PDB entry 6KE9 | X-ray diffraction, 2.22 A resolution | chains H and J of the 10 polymer chains in the assembly

# Chain H
Molecule: Histone H2B type 1-K
Source organism: Homo sapiens
UniProt: O60814 (H2B1K_HUMAN); residues 28-122 here correspond to UniProt positions 32-126 (UniProt number = residue number + 4)
Sequence (95 residues; each row starts with the number of its first residue):
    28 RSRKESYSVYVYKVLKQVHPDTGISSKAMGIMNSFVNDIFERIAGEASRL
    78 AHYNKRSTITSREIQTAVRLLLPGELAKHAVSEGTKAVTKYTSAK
Disordered / not traced: 122
UniProt features mapped onto this chain:
  - modified residue: Lys31 (N6-(2-hydroxyisobutyryl)lysine), Glu32 (PolyADP-ribosyl glutamic acid), Ser33 (Phosphoserine), Lys40 (N6-(2-hydroxyisobutyryl)lysine), Lys43 (N6-(2-hydroxyisobutyryl)lysine), Lys54 (N6,N6-dimethyllysine), Arg76 (Dimethylated arginine), Lys82 (N6,N6,N6-trimethyllysine), Arg83 (Omega-N-methylarginine), Arg89 (Omega-N-methylarginine), Lys105 (N6-(2-hydroxyisobutyryl)lysine), Thr112 (Phosphothreonine), Lys113 (N6-(2-hydroxyisobutyryl)lysine), Lys117 (N6-(2-hydroxyisobutyryl)lysine)
  - glycosylation: Ser109 (O-linked (GlcNAc) serine)
  - cross-link (Glycyl lysine isopeptide (Lys-Gly)): Lys31 (interchain with G-Cter in ubiquitin), Lys117 (interchain with G-Cter in ubiquitin)

# Chain J
Molecule: Human Telomeric DNA
Source organism: Homo sapiens
Sequence (145 nucleotides; numbered -72 to 72; the number before each row is that of its first residue; numbers below 1 keep their minus sign (DA-72 is residue -72)):
   -72 ATCACCCTAACCCTAACCCTAACCCTAACCCTAACCCTAACCCTAACCCT
   -22 AACCCTAACCCTAACCCTAACCCTAACCCTAACCCTAACCCTAACCCTAA
    28 CCCTAACCCTAACCCTAACCCTAACCCTAACCCTAACCCTAAGAT

# Chain H / chain J interface
Pairs across the interface - 15 pairs, chain H then chain J:
  Arg28(H) - DC30(J)  sugar contact
  Ser29(H) - DC30(J)  hydrogen bond to the phosphate
  Arg30(H) - DT-47(J)  hydrogen bond to the phosphate
  Tyr39(H) - DT-53(J)  hydrogen bond to the phosphate
  Gly50(H) - DT-53(J)  phosphate contact
  Ile51(H) - DC-54(J)  phosphate contact
  Ile51(H) - DT-53(J)  hydrogen bond to the phosphate
  Ser52(H) - DC-54(J)  phosphate contact
  Ser53(H) - DC-54(J)  hydrogen bond to the phosphate
  Arg83(H) - DA-34(J)  phosphate contact
  Arg83(H) - DA-33(J)  salt bridge to the phosphate
  Ser84(H) - DT-35(J)  sugar contact
  Ser84(H) - DA-34(J)  hydrogen bond to the phosphate
  Thr85(H) - DT-35(J)  phosphate contact
  Thr85(H) - DA-34(J)  hydrogen bond to the phosphate
Interface residues without a listed pair, chain H (13 interface residues in all): Glu32, Lys82
Interface residues without a listed pair, chain J (10 interface residues in all): DA-46, DA-45, DT31

# Summary
13 residues of chain H face 10 of chain J across their interface, with 7 hydrogen bonds and 1 salt bridge.
Polar pairs include Ser29(H)-DC30(J), Arg30(H)-DT-47(J) and Tyr39(H)-DT-53(J).
Chain H is Histone H2B type 1-K and chain J is Human Telomeric DNA, both from Homo sapiens; the structure, The
Human Telomeric Nucleosome Displays Distinct Structural and Dynamic Properties, was determined by X-ray
diffraction, deposited together with 6L9H and 6LE9.
